5ER4 - chain X; structure by X-ray diffraction, 1.81 A resolution.

Chain X:
Molecule: Protein S100-B
Source organism: Bos taurus
UniProt: P02638 (S100B_BOVIN); residues 0-91 here correspond to UniProt positions 1-92 (UniProt number = residue number + 1)
Chain sequence (92 residues; row label = number of the first residue in the row; numbering starts at 0):
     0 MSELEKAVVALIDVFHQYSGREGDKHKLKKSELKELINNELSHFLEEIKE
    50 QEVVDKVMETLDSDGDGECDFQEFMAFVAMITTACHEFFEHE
Unresolved in the structure: 90-91
UniProt features mapped onto this chain:
  - binding site (Zn(2+)): His15, His25, His85, His90
  - binding site (Ca(2+)): Ser18, Glu21, Asp23, Asp61, Asp63, Asp65, Glu67, Glu72
  - modified residue: Ser1 (N-acetylserine)
Bound ions: Ca2+ site 1: Ser18, Glu21, Asp23, Lys26, Glu31; Ca2+ site 2: Asp61, Asp63, Asp65, Glu67, Glu72
Residues lining bound ligands: Apomorphine (5RL; 6-methyl-5,6,6A,7-tetrahydro-4H-dibenzo[de,g]quinoline-10,11-diol): Val8, Ile11, Asp12, His15, Cys84, His85, Glu86, Phe88
Reported in the primary citation:
  - binding site for Apomorphine: Ile11, Asp12, Cys84, His85, Phe88, Glu89

Summary:
Bound to chain X: Apomorphine. Ser18, Glu21, Asp23, Lys26 and Glu31 form the Ca2+ site 1. The Ca2+ site 2 is
built by Asp61, Asp63, Asp65, Glu67 and Glu72. UniProt lists 4 Zn2+-binding residues and 8 Ca2+-binding
residues. From the paper: a binding site for Apomorphine at Ile11, Asp12 and Cys84 among others.
Chain X is Protein S100-B (Bos taurus); the structure, Crystal Structure of Calcium-loaded S100B bound to
SC0025, was determined by X-ray diffraction (same publication as 5ER5).
